Entry 5PB5 (X-ray diffraction, 1.84 A resolution); this record covers chains A and B.

# Chain A
Name: Coagulation factor VII light chain
From: Homo sapiens
Notes: EC 3.4.21.21
Reference sequence: P08709 (FA7_HUMAN); residue numbers follow UniProt; this construct covers 149-212
Amino-acid sequence (64 residues; row label = number of the first residue in the row):
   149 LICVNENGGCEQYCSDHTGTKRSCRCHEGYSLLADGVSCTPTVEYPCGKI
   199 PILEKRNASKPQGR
Disordered / not traced: 149, 207-212
Disulfide bonds: Cys151-Cys162, Cys158-Cys172, Cys174-Cys187
Swiss-Prot annotation at these positions:
  - site: Arg212 (Cleavage)
  - glycosylation: Asn205 (N-linked (GlcNAc...) asparagine)
  - natural variant: Cys151 (C151S: In FA7D), Glu154 (E154K: In FA7D), Gly156 (G156S: In FA7D), Gly157 (G157C: In FA7D; G157S: In FA7D; G157V: In FA7D), Gln160 (Q160R: In FA7D), Ser171 (S171F: In FA7D), Gly177 (G177R: In FA7D), Leu181 (L181P: In FA7D), Asp183 (D183N: In FA7D), Ser186 (S186F: In FA7D), Pro189 (P189S: In FA7D), Pro194 (P194L: In FA7D; P194T: In FA7D), 4 further natural variant entries in UniProt

# Chain B
Name: Coagulation factor VII heavy chain
From: Homo sapiens
Notes: EC 3.4.21.21
Reference sequence: P08709 (FA7_HUMAN); numbering as in UniProt (aligned over 213-466)
Amino-acid sequence (254 residues; each row starts with the number of its first residue):
   213 IVGGKVCPKGECPWQVLLLVNGAQLCGGTLINTIWVVSAAHCFDKIKNWR
   263 NLIAVLGEHDLSEHDGDEQSRRVAQVIIPSTYVPGTTNHDIALLRLHQPV
   313 VLTDHVVPLCLPERTFSERTLAFVRFSLVSGWGQLLDRGATALELMVLNV
   363 PRLMTQDCLQQSRKVGDSPNITEYMFCAGYSDGSKDSCKGDSGGPHATHY
   413 RGTWYLTGIVSWGQGCATVGHFGVYTRVSQYIEWLQKLMRSEPRPGVLLR
   463 APFP
Disordered / not traced: 376-381, 426
Disulfide bonds: Cys219-Cys224, Cys238-Cys254, Cys370-Cys389, Cys400-Cys428
Ion coordination: Ca2+: Glu270, Asp272, Glu275, Glu280
Ligand contacts: 9RY (N-({3-[5-hydroxy-4-(7H-pyrrolo[2,3-d]pyrimidin-6-yl)-1H-pyrazol-1-yl]phenyl}methyl)-N'-phenylurea): Leu237, Cys238, His253, Cys254, Asp256, Lys257, Pro296, Gly297, Ser399, Cys400, Lys401, Gly402, Ser404, Val422, Ser423, Trp424, Gly425, Gly427, Cys428
Swiss-Prot annotation at these positions:
  - active site (Charge relay system): His253, Asp302, Ser404
  - binding site (substrate): Asp398
  - glycosylation: Asn382 (N-linked (GlcNAc...) asparagine)
  - natural variant: Ile213 (I213N: In FA7D), Gly216 (G216D: In FA7D), Cys238 (C238F: In FA7D; C238Y: In FA7D), Gly240 (G240R: In FA7D), Thr241 (T241N: In FA7D), Ser250 (S250F: In FA7D), Ala251 (A251P: In FA7D; A251T: In FA7D), Ala252 (A252V: In FA7D), Cys254 (C254R: In FA7D; C254Y: In FA7D), Leu264 (L264P: In FA7D), Ala266 (A266T: In FA7D), Asp272 (D272N: In FA7D), 50 further natural variant entries in UniProt

# Chain A / chain B interface
Pairs across the interface - 49 pairs, chain A then chain B:
  Cys151(A) - Arg331(B)
  Val152(A) - Arg331(B)
  Glu154(A) - Arg413(B)  hydrogen bond (backbone-side chain)
  Asn155(A) - Phe328(B)
  Asn155(A) - Thr332(B)  hydrogen bond
  Asn155(A) - Tyr412(B)
  Asn155(A) - Arg413(B)
  Gly157(A) - Arg413(B)  hydrogen bond (backbone-side chain)
  Cys158(A) - Arg413(B)  hydrogen bond (backbone-side chain)
  Glu159(A) - Tyr412(B)
  Glu159(A) - Arg413(B)
  Gln160(A) - Phe328(B)
  Gln160(A) - Tyr417(B)
  Tyr161(A) - Leu323(B)
  Tyr161(A) - Pro324(B)
  Tyr161(A) - Glu325(B)
  Tyr161(A) - Phe328(B)  hydrophobic
  Tyr161(A) - Tyr417(B)
  Asp164(A) - Arg331(B)  salt bridge
  Arg173(A) - Glu325(B)  salt bridge
  His175(A) - Leu323(B)
  Tyr178(A) - Thr415(B)
  Tyr193(A) - Leu314(B)
  Tyr193(A) - Thr315(B)
  Tyr193(A) - Asp316(B)  hydrogen bond
  Pro194(A) - Val319(B)
  Cys195(A) - Pro320(B)
  Cys195(A) - Leu321(B)
  Cys195(A) - Cys322(B)  disulfide
  Cys195(A) - Thr415(B)
  Gly196(A) - Trp226(B)
  Gly196(A) - Pro320(B)  hydrogen bond (backbone-backbone)
  Gly196(A) - Cys322(B)
  Gly196(A) - Thr415(B)
  Gly196(A) - Trp416(B)  hydrogen bond (backbone-backbone)
  Lys197(A) - Trp226(B)
  Lys197(A) - Val319(B)
  Lys197(A) - Gly414(B)  hydrogen bond (side chain-backbone)
  Lys197(A) - Thr415(B)  hydrogen bond
  Ile198(A) - Gly222(B)
  Ile198(A) - Glu223(B)
  Ile198(A) - Trp226(B)  hydrophobic
  Ile198(A) - Trp416(B)
  Pro199(A) - Asp316(B)
  Pro199(A) - Val319(B)
  Ile200(A) - Lys221(B)
  Ile200(A) - Glu223(B)
  Leu201(A) - Glu223(B)
  Lys203(A) - Asp316(B)  salt bridge
Also at the interface, not in a pair above, chain A (24 interface residues in all): Cys162
Also at the interface, not in a pair above, chain B (25 interface residues in all): Pro225, Thr327
Inter-chain disulfides: Cys195(A)-Cys322(B)

# Overview
Chain A and chain B form an interface of 24 and 25 residues respectively; the contacts include 1 disulfide
bond, 9 hydrogen bonds and 3 salt bridges. Polar contacts include Asp164(A)-Arg331(B), Arg173(A)-Glu325(B) and
Lys203(A)-Asp316(B). Chain B binds compound 9RY.
Here chain A is Coagulation factor VII light chain and chain B is Coagulation factor VII heavy chain, both
from Homo sapiens. Entry 5PB5 (human factor VIIa in complex with
1-[[3-[5-hydroxy-4-(7H-pyrrolo[2,3-d]pyrimidin-6-yl)pyrazol-1-yl]phenyl]methyl]-3-phenylurea at 1.84A) was
determined by X-ray diffraction.
